Entry 1JRS (X-ray diffraction, 1.80 A resolution); this record covers chains A and B.

[Chain A]
Protein: Trypsin
From: Bos taurus
Notes: EC 3.4.21.4
UniProt: P00760 (TRY1_BOVIN); the construct lacks a stretch of the UniProt sequence and is renumbered around it, so the offset changes along the chain: 16-34 = UniProt 21-39; 37-64 = UniProt 40-67; 69-125 = UniProt 71-127; 127-130 = UniProt 128-131; 5 more segments
Amino-acid sequence (223 residues; numbered 16 to 245 plus 1 insertion-coded residue; 8 numbers in that range are skipped by the numbering (no residue carries them; nothing is unmodelled there); the number before each row is that of its first residue):
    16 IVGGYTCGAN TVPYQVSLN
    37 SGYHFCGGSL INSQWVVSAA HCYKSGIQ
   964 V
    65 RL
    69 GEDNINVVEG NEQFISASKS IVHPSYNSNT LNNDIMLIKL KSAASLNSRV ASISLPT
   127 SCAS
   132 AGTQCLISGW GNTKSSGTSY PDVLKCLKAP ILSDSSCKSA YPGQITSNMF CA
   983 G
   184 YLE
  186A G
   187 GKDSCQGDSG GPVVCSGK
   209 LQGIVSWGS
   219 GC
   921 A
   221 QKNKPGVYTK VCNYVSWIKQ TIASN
Disulfides: Cys22-Cys157, Cys42-Cys58, Cys128-Cys232, Cys136-Cys201, Cys168-Cys182, Cys191-Cys220
Ion coordination: Ca2+: Glu70, Asn72, Val75, Glu80

[Chain B]
Protein: Leupeptin
Notes: EC 3.4.21.4
Amino-acid sequence (4 residues; row label = number of the first residue in the row):
    1A X
     1 LLX
Modified / non-standard residues: ACE (acetyl group) at position 1A; AR7 (amino{[(4S)-4-amino-5,5-dihydroxypentyl]amino}methaniminium) at position 3

[Chain A / chain B interface]
Pairs across the interface (23; chain A residue first):
  His57(A) - Leu2(B)
  His57(A) - AR7_3(B)  hydrogen bond (side chain-backbone)
  Leu99(A) - Leu2(B)  hydrophobic
  Asp189(A) - AR7_3(B)
  Ser190(A) - AR7_3(B)
  Cys191(A) - AR7_3(B)
  Gln192(A) - Leu2(B)  hydrogen bond (side chain-backbone)
  Gln192(A) - AR7_3(B)
  Gly193(A) - AR7_3(B)  hydrogen bond (backbone-backbone)
  Asp194(A) - AR7_3(B)
  Ser195(A) - AR7_3(B)  hydrogen bond (side chain-backbone)
  Ser214(A) - Leu2(B)
  Ser214(A) - AR7_3(B)  hydrogen bond (backbone-backbone)
  Trp215(A) - Leu1(B)
  Trp215(A) - AR7_3(B)
  Gly216(A) - Leu1(B)  hydrogen bond (backbone-backbone)
  Gly216(A) - ACE_1A(B)
  Gly216(A) - AR7_3(B)
  Ser217(A) - Leu1(B)
  Gly219(A) - ACE_1A(B)
  Gly219(A) - AR7_3(B)
  Cys220(A) - AR7_3(B)
  Gly226(A) - AR7_3(B)
Other interface residues (no listed pair), chain A (18 interface residues in all): Val213, Tyr228

[Overview]
The interface between chain A and chain B involves 18 residues on one side and 4 on the other, with 6 hydrogen
bonds. Polar contacts include His57(A)-AR7_3(B), Gln192(A)-Leu2(B) and Ser195(A)-AR7_3(B). Glu70(A), Asn72(A),
Val75(A) and Glu80(A) coordinate Ca2+.
Here chain A is Trypsin (Bos taurus) and chain B is Leupeptin. Entry 1JRS (Hemiacetal complex between
leupeptin and trypsin) was determined by X-ray diffraction, deposited together with 1JRT.
